7E0Q - chain A; structure by X-ray diffraction, 2.46 A resolution.

Chain A:
Protein: Indoleamine 2,3-dioxygenase 1
Source organism: Homo sapiens
Notes: EC 1.13.11.52
Reference sequence: P14902 (I23O1_HUMAN); residues 12-403 here = UniProt positions 12-403
Amino-acid sequence (392 residues; each row starts with the number of its first residue):
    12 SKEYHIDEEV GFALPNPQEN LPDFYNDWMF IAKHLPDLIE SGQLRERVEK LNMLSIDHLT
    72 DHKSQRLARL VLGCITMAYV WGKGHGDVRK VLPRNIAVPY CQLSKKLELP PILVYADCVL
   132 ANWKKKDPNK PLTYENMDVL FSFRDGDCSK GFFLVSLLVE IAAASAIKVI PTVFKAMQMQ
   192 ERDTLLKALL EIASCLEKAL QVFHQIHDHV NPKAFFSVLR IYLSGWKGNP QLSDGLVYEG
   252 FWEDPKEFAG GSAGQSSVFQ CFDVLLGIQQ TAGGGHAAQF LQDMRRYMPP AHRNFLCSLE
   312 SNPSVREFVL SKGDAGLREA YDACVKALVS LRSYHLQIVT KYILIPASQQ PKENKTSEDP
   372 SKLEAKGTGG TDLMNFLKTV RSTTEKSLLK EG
Disordered / not traced: 361-381, 402-403
UniProt features mapped onto this chain:
  - binding site (heme b): His346
Ion coordination: heme Fe: His346 (together with HU3)
Residues lining bound ligands:
  - heme (HEM): Phe163, Ser167, Val170, Phe214, Ile217, Phe226, Ser263, Ala264, Gly265, Phe270, Phe291, Arg343, His346, Ile349, Val350, Tyr353, Ile354, Leu384, Phe387, Leu388, Val391
  - HU3 ((1S,2R)-2-[[(6-bromanyl-1H-indazol-4-yl)amino]methyl]cyclohexan-1-ol): Tyr126, Cys129, Val130, Phe163, Phe164, Ser167, Arg231, Leu234, Ser235, Gly262, Ser263, Ala264, His346, Leu384

In short:
Bound to chain A: heme and compound HU3. UniProt lists heme b-binding residue His346.
Chain A is Indoleamine 2,3-dioxygenase 1 (Homo sapiens); the structure, Crystal Structure of Human Indoleamine
2,3-dioxygenagse 1 (hIDO1) Complexed with (1S,2R)-2-(((6-Bromo-1H-indazol-4-yl)amino)methyl)cyclohexan-1-ol
(22), was determined by X-ray diffraction (same publication as 7E0O, 7E0P, 7E0S, 7E0T and 7E0U).
